7XPL - chains A and E of the 8 polymer chains in the assembly; structure by X-ray diffraction, 2.21 A resolution.

Chain A:
Name: C/D box methylation guide ribonucleoprotein complex aNOP56 subunit
From: Saccharolobus solfataricus
Reference sequence: A0A0E3MJI1 (A0A0E3MJI1_SACSO); numbering as in UniProt (aligned over 1-379)
Sequence (388 residues; each row starts with the number of its first residue):
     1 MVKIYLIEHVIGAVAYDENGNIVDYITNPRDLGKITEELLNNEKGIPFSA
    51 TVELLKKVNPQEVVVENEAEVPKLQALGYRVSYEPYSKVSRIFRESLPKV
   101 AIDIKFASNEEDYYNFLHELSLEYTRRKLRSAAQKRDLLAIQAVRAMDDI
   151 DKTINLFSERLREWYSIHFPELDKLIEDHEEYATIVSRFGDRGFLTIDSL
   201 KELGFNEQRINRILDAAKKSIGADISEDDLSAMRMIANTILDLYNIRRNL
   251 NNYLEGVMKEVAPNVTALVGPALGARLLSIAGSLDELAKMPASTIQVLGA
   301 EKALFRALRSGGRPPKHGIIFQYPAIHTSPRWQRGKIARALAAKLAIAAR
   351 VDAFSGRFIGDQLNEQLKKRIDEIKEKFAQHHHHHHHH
Not modelled in the structure: 1-2, 378-388
Construct notes: conflict Val-2 (Met in A0A0E3MJI1); expression tag (380-388)

Chain E:
Name: Fibrillarin-like rRNA/tRNA 2'-O-methyltransferase
From: Saccharolobus solfataricus 98/2
Notes: EC 2.1.1.-
Reference sequence: D0KTQ8 (D0KTQ8_SACS9); numbering as in UniProt (aligned over 1-232)
Sequence (232 residues; numbered 1 to 232; the number before each row is that of its first residue):
     1 MSEVITVKQTNMENIYECEFNDGSFRLCTRNLVPNFNVYGERLIKYEGVE
    51 YREWNAFRSKLAGAILKGLKTNPIRKGTKVLYLGAASGTTISHVSDIIEL
   101 NGKAYGVEFSPRVVRELLLVAQRRPNIFPLLADARFPQSYKSVVENVDVL
   151 YVDIAQPDQTDIAIYNAKFFLKVNGDMLLVIKARSIDVTKDPKEIYKTEV
   201 EKLENSNFETIQIINLDPYDKDHAIVLSKYKG
Not modelled in the structure: 1
Ligand contacts: S-adenosylhomocysteine (SAH): Arg-58, Lys-60, Tyr-82, Gly-84, Ala-85, Ala-86, Thr-89, Thr-90, Val-107, Glu-108, Phe-109, Ser-110, Ala-132, Asp-133, Ala-134, Arg-135, Asp-153, Ile-154, Ala-155, Gln-156, Lys-182

Interface between chain A and chain E:
Residue-residue contacts (68):
  Glu-8(A) / Lys-141(E)
  Glu-8(A) / Ser-142(E)  hydrogen bond (backbone-side chain)
  His-9(A) / Lys-141(E)
  His-9(A) / Ser-142(E)  hydrogen bond (side chain-backbone)
  His-9(A) / Val-143(E)  hydrogen bond (side chain-backbone)
  His-9(A) / Val-144(E)  hydrogen bond (side chain-backbone)
  Val-10(A) / Ser-142(E)  hydrogen bond (backbone-backbone)
  Val-10(A) / Val-143(E)  hydrophobic
  Leu-39(A) / Ser-142(E)
  Leu-39(A) / Val-143(E)  hydrophobic
  Asn-42(A) / Lys-141(E)
  Glu-43(A) / Ser-139(E)
  Glu-66(A) / Gln-138(E)
  Glu-66(A) / Lys-141(E)  salt bridge
  Tyr-83(A) / Gln-138(E)  hydrogen bond
  Tyr-86(A) / Tyr-165(E)  hydrophobic
  Tyr-86(A) / Lys-168(E)
  Tyr-86(A) / Phe-169(E)
  Arg-91(A) / Asn-146(E)
  Arg-91(A) / Ala-167(E)  hydrogen bond (side chain-backbone)
  Arg-91(A) / Lys-168(E)  hydrogen bond (side chain-backbone)
  Arg-91(A) / Phe-169(E)
  Arg-91(A) / Phe-170(E)
  Arg-91(A) / Leu-171(E)  hydrogen bond (side chain-backbone)
  Arg-91(A) / Lys-172(E)
  Arg-91(A) / Val-173(E)
  Arg-94(A) / Glu-145(E)
  Arg-94(A) / Asn-146(E)  hydrogen bond
  Arg-94(A) / Phe-169(E)  hydrogen bond (side chain-backbone)
  Arg-94(A) / Phe-170(E)
  Glu-95(A) / Asn-146(E)  hydrogen bond
  Glu-95(A) / Lys-172(E)
  Leu-97(A) / Lys-79(E)
  Leu-97(A) / Val-144(E)
  Leu-97(A) / Glu-145(E)
  Pro-98(A) / Lys-79(E)
  Tyr-114(A) / Lys-79(E)  hydrogen bond
  Tyr-114(A) / Lys-103(E)
  Tyr-114(A) / Tyr-105(E)
  Tyr-114(A) / Phe-128(E)  hydrophobic
  Tyr-114(A) / Glu-145(E)  hydrogen bond
  Leu-117(A) / Tyr-105(E)
  Leu-117(A) / Phe-128(E)  hydrophobic
  Leu-117(A) / Val-143(E)
  His-118(A) / Ala-121(E)  hydrogen bond (side chain-backbone)
  His-118(A) / Arg-124(E)  hydrogen bond (side chain-backbone)
  His-118(A) / Pro-125(E)
  His-118(A) / Ile-127(E)  hydrogen bond (side chain-backbone)
  His-118(A) / Phe-128(E)
  Leu-120(A) / Val-143(E)  hydrophobic
  Ser-121(A) / Phe-128(E)
  Ser-121(A) / Pro-129(E)
  Leu-122(A) / Leu-118(E)  hydrophobic
  Tyr-124(A) / Leu-131(E)
  Thr-125(A) / Val-114(E)
  Thr-125(A) / Pro-129(E)  hydrogen bond (side chain-backbone)
  Thr-125(A) / Leu-130(E)
  Thr-125(A) / Leu-131(E)
  Arg-126(A) / Leu-118(E)
  Arg-126(A) / Gln-122(E)  hydrogen bond
  Lys-128(A) / Leu-131(E)  hydrogen bond (side chain-backbone)
  Leu-129(A) / Pro-111(E)
  Leu-129(A) / Val-114(E)  hydrophobic
  Leu-129(A) / Arg-115(E)
  Leu-129(A) / Leu-118(E)  hydrophobic
  Leu-129(A) / Leu-131(E)  hydrophobic
  Ala-132(A) / Pro-111(E)  hydrophobic
  Arg-309(A) / Arg-184(E)
Interface residues without a listed pair, chain A (31 interface residues in all): Asn-67, Tyr-113, Phe-305, Leu-308
Interface residues without a listed pair, chain E (37 interface residues in all): Phe-136, Val-188, Thr-189, Tyr-230

Overview:
31 residues of chain A and 37 residues of chain E are in contact; the contacts include 20 hydrogen bonds and 1
salt bridge. Among the polar pairs are Glu-66(A)/Lys-141(E), Glu-8(A)/Ser-142(E) and His-9(A)/Ser-142(E).
Ligands of chain E: S-adenosylhomocysteine.
Here chain A is C/D box methylation guide ribonucleoprotein complex aNOP56 subunit (Saccharolobus
solfataricus) and chain E is Fibrillarin-like rRNA/tRNA 2'-O-methyltransferase (Saccharolobus solfataricus
98/2). Entry 7XPL (Crystal structure of a C/D-free RNA-guided RNA 2'-O-methyltransferase) was determined by
X-ray diffraction.
